PDB entry 8RE9 | X-ray diffraction, 1.84 A resolution | chains A and B

[Chain A]
Name: Aspartyl/asparaginyl beta-hydroxylase
Source organism: Homo sapiens
Notes: EC 1.14.11.16
UniProt: Q12797 (ASPH_HUMAN); residues 315-758 here = UniProt positions 315-758
Chain sequence (444 residues; each row starts with the number of its first residue):
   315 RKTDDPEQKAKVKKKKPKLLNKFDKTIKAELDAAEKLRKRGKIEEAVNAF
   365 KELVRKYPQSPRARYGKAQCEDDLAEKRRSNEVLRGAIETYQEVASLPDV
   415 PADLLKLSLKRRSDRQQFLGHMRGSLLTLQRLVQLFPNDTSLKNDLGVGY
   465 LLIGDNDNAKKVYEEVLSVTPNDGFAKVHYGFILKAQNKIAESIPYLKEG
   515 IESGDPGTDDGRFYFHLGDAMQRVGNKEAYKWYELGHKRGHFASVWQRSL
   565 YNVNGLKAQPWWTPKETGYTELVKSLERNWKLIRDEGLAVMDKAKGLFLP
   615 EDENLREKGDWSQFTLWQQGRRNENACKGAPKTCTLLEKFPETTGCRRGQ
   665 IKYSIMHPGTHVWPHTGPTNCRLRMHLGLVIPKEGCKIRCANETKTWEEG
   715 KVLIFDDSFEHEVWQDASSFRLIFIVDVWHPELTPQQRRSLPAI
Not modelled in the structure: 315-329
UniProt features mapped onto this chain:
  - binding site (2-oxoglutarate): Trp625, Ser668, Arg688 to His690, Arg735
  - binding site (Fe cation): His679, His725
  - glycosylation (N-linked (GlcNAc...) asparagine): Asn452, Asn706
  - natural variant: Arg735 (R735W: In FDLAB)
Cystine bridges: Cys641-Cys648
Metal / ion sites: Mn2+: His679, His725 (together with 2-oxoglutaric acid) (shared with Asp103(B) of chain B)
Residues lining bound ligands: 2-oxoglutaric acid (AKG): Trp625, Ser668, Met670, His679, Arg688, His690, Trp711, Phe719, Asp721, His725, Val727, Arg735, Ile737, Ile739
From the paper describing this entry:
  - Mn2+ coordination: His679, His725
  - binding site for 2-oxoglutaric acid: Ser668, Arg688, His690, Arg735
  - disease-associated variants - R735Q (>60-fold): decreased binding to 2OG
  - disease-associated variants - R688Q (6-fold), R735Q (6-fold): decreased binding to Fe(II)
  - mutagenesis - G434V (2-fold): increased binding to Fe(II)
  - disease-associated variants - R735W: abolished catalytic activity on 2-oxoglutaric acid
  - disease-associated variants - R688Q (20-fold), R735Q (20-fold): decreased catalytic activity on 2-oxoglutaric acid
  - disease-associated variants - R735Q (>60-fold): decreased binding to 2-oxoglutaric acid
  - mutagenesis - G434V (2-fold): increased catalytic activity on 2-oxoglutaric acid

[Chain B]
Name: Coagulation factor X
Source organism: Homo sapiens
Notes: EC 3.4.21.6
UniProt: P00742 (FA10_HUMAN); numbering as in UniProt (aligned over 86-124)
Chain sequence (39 residues; numbered 86 to 124; the number before each row is that of its first residue):
    86 DGDQSETSPSQNQGKCKDGLGEYTCTSLEGFEGKNSELF
Not modelled in the structure: 86-98, 117-124
Construct notes: engineered mutation Ser90 (Cys in P00742), Ser95 (Cys in P00742), Ser112 (Cys in P00742), Ser121 (Cys in P00742)
UniProt features mapped onto this chain:
  - modified residue: Asp103 (3R: -3-hydroxyaspartate)
  - natural variant: Glu91 (E91K: In FA10D)
Cystine bridges: Cys101-Cys110
Metal / ion sites: Mn2+: Asp103 (together with 2-oxoglutaric acid) (shared with His679(A), His725(A) of chain A)
From the paper describing this entry:
  - Mn2+ coordination: Asp103
  - binding site for 2-oxoglutaric acid: Asp103

[Chain A / chain B interface]
Contacting residue pairs (60; chain A residue first):
  Ala389(A) with Phe116(B)
  Glu390(A) with Phe116(B)
  Arg393(A) with Phe116(B)
  Ser394(A) with Phe116(B)
  Asn395(A) with Glu114(B), hydrogen bond (side chain-backbone); Gly115(B); Phe116(B), hydrogen bond (side chain-backbone)
  Gln431(A) with Leu113(B)
  Phe432(A) with Leu113(B); Glu114(B); Gly115(B), hydrogen bond (backbone-backbone); Phe116(B)
  Leu433(A) with Leu113(B); Glu114(B); Gly115(B)
  Gly434(A) with Leu113(B)
  Met436(A) with Leu113(B), hydrophobic
  Val462(A) with Tyr108(B)
  Leu465(A) with Tyr108(B), hydrophobic
  Leu466(A) with Tyr108(B), hydrophobic; Thr109(B)
  His493(A) with Tyr108(B), hydrogen bond
  Phe496(A) with Gly106(B); Glu107(B); Tyr108(B), hydrophobic
  Arg526(A) with Tyr108(B), hydrogen bond (side chain-backbone)
  Phe529(A) with Leu105(B), hydrophobic
  His530(A) with Leu105(B), hydrogen bond (side chain-backbone)
  Leu564(A) with Leu105(B)
  Tyr565(A) with Leu105(B), hydrophobic; Thr109(B); Cys110(B), hydrogen bond (side chain-backbone); Thr111(B)
  Asp616(A) with Lys102(B), salt bridge
  Glu617(A) with Lys100(B); Cys101(B); Lys102(B), hydrogen bond (side chain-backbone); Asp103(B), hydrogen bond (side chain-backbone); Gly104(B), hydrogen bond (side chain-backbone)
  Leu619(A) with Asp103(B)
  Trp625(A) with Asp103(B)
  Gln627(A) with Asp103(B)
  Gln633(A) with Lys100(B)
  Gln664(A) with Lys102(B), hydrogen bond (side chain-backbone); Asp103(B)
  Lys666(A) with Asp103(B), salt bridge
  His679(A) with Asp103(B), salt bridge
  Thr680(A) with Asp103(B); Gly104(B)
  Gly681(A) with Asp103(B); Leu105(B)
  Pro682(A) with Cys101(B); Gly104(B); Leu105(B), hydrophobic
  Arg686(A) with Lys102(B), hydrogen bond (side chain-backbone)
  Arg688(A) with Lys102(B); Asp103(B), salt bridge
  Ala757(A) with Thr111(B)
  Ile758(A) with Cys101(B); Thr111(B)
Also at the interface, not in a pair above, chain A (42 interface residues in all): Leu398, Ala500, Arg562, Ser563, Asp721, Pro756
Interface features reported in the paper:
  - residue pairs: Gln627(A)-Asp103(B), Arg688(A)-Asp103(B)

[Summary]
Chain A and chain B form an interface of 42 and 16 residues respectively; the contacts include 12 hydrogen
bonds and 4 salt bridges. Polar pairs include Asp616(A)-Lys102(B), Lys666(A)-Asp103(B) and
His679(A)-Asp103(B). The paper describes contacts between Gln627(A) and Asp103(B) and Arg688(A) and Asp103(B).
From the paper: a binding site for 2-oxoglutaric acid at Ser668(A), Arg688(A) and Asp103(B) among others;
R688Q and R735Q of chain A reduce binding to Fe(II); 4 substitutions were tested in all.
Chain A is Aspartyl/asparaginyl beta-hydroxylase and chain B is Coagulation factor X, both from Homo sapiens;
the structure, Aspartyl/Asparaginyl beta-hydroxylase (AspH) in complex with Mn, 2-oxoglutarate and a Factor X
derived peptide fragment, was determined by X-ray diffraction, deposited together with 8RE5, 8RE6, 8RE7 and
8RE8.
